PDB entry 4QUU | X-ray diffraction, 1.80 A resolution | chains A and B

Chain A:
Molecule: ATPase family AAA domain-containing protein 2
Source organism: Homo sapiens
Notes: EC 3.6.1.3; fragment: bromodomain (residues 981-1108)
Reference sequence: Q6PL18 (ATAD2_HUMAN); residue numbers follow UniProt; this construct covers 981-1108
Sequence (130 residues; each row starts with the number of its first residue):
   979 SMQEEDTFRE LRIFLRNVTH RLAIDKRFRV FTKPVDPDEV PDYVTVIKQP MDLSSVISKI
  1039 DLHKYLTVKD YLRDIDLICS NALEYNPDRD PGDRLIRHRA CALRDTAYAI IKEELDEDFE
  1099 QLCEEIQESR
Sequence notes: expression tag (979-980)
From the paper describing this entry:
  - mutagenesis - Y1021F: abolished binding to acetylated histones

Chain B:
Molecule: Histone H4
Notes: fragment: histone H4 tail
Reference sequence: P62805 (H4_HUMAN); residues 3-15 here correspond to UniProt positions 1-13 (UniProt number = residue number - 2)
Sequence (14 residues; row label = number of the first residue in the row):
     3 RGKGGKGLGK GGAY
Not modelled in the structure: 8-16
Sequence notes: expression tag (16)
Modified residues: K5 (n(6)-acetyllysine; ALY); K8 (N(6)-acetyllysine; ALY); K12 (N(6)-acetyllysine; ALY)
Swiss-Prot annotation at these positions:
  - modified residue: K8 (N6-(2-hydroxyisobutyryl)lysine)
From the paper describing this entry:
  - post-translational modification sites: K5

How chain A and chain B interact:
Contacting residue pairs (16; chain A residue first):
  V1013(A) with K5(B)
  D1020(A) with R3(B), hydrogen bond (side chain-backbone)
  E1062(A) with R3(B)
  Y1063(A) with R3(B); G4(B), hydrogen bond (backbone-backbone); K5(B)
  N1064(A) with G4(B); K5(B), hydrogen bond (side chain-backbone)
  P1065(A) with R3(B)
  D1066(A) with R3(B), salt bridge
  D1068(A) with G6(B)
  G1070(A) with G6(B)
  D1071(A) with G4(B); K5(B), hydrogen bond (side chain-backbone); G6(B), hydrogen bond (side chain-backbone)
  I1074(A) with K5(B)
Other interface residues (no listed pair), chain A (15 interface residues in all): V1008, F1009, Y1021, A1060
Other interface residues (no listed pair), chain B (5 interface residues in all): G7
The authors on this interface:
  - residue pairs: Y1021(A)-K5(B) (water-mediated contact), N1064(A)-K5(B) (hydrogen bond), D1066(A)-R3(B) (salt bridge)

Summary:
15 residues of chain A and 5 residues of chain B are in contact; the contacts include 5 hydrogen bonds and 1
salt bridge. Among the polar pairs are D1066(A)-R3(B), D1020(A)-R3(B) and N1064(A)-K5(B). The authors report a
water-mediated contact between Y1021(A) and K5(B); a hydrogen bond between N1064(A) and K5(B); a salt bridge
between D1066(A) and R3(B). The paper reports that Y1021F of chain A abolishes binding to acetylated histones;
a modification site at K5(B).
Here chain A is ATPase family AAA domain-containing protein 2 (Homo sapiens) and chain B is Histone H4. Entry
4QUU (Structure of the bromodomain of human ATPase family AAA domain-containing protein 2 (ATAD2) complexed
with Histone ...) was determined by X-ray diffraction, deposited together with 4QUT.
